4APA - chains B and D of the 4 polymer chains in the assembly; structure by X-ray diffraction, 2.04 A resolution.

Chain B (and D):
Molecule: Fumarate hydratase class II
Organism: Mycobacterium tuberculosis
Notes: EC 4.2.1.2; chain D of this document is another copy of the same molecule, construct and numbering; everything in this record applies to it too
Reference sequence: O53446 (FUMC_MYCTU); numbering as in UniProt (aligned over 2-474)
Chain sequence (474 residues; numbered 1 to 474; the number before each row is that of its first residue):
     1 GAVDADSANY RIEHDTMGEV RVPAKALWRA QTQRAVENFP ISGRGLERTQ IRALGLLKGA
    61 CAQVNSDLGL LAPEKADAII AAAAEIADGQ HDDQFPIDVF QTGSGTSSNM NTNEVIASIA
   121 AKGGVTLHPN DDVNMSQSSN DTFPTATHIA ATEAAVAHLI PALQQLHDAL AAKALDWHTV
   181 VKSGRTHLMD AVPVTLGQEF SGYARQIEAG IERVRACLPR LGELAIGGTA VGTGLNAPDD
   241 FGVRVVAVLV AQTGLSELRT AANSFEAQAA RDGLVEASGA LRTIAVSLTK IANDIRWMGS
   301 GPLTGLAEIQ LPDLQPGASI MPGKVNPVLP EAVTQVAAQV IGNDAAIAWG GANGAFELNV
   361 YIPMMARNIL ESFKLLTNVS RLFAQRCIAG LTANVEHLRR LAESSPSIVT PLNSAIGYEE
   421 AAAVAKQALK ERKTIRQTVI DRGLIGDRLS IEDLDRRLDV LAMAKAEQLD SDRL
Disordered / not traced: 1-8, 315-323, 467-474 (chain D: 1-8, 15-19, 315-324, 468-474)
Construct notes: expression tag (1); engineered mutation A318 (Ser in O53446)
Reported in the primary citation:
  - mutagenesis - S318A: abolished catalytic activity on fumarate
  - catalytic residues: H187 (citing earlier work)

How chain B and chain D interact:
Contacting residue pairs (58; chain B residue first):
  S183(B) with T304(D)
  R185(B) with T304(D), hydrogen bond (side chain-backbone)
  H187(B) with N326(D); P327(D); E331(D), salt bridge
  L188(B) with R296(D); W297(D), hydrophobic; S300(D); G301(D), hydrogen bond (backbone-backbone)
  M189(B) with G299(D); S300(D); G301(D); V325(D); N326(D)
  D190(B) with G301(D), hydrogen bond (backbone-backbone); P302(D); L303(D), hydrogen bond (side chain-backbone); T304(D), hydrogen bond
  R296(B) with L188(D)
  W297(B) with L188(D), hydrophobic; W297(D)
  G299(B) with M189(D)
  S300(B) with L188(D); M189(D)
  G301(B) with L188(D), hydrogen bond (backbone-backbone); M189(D); D190(D), hydrogen bond (backbone-backbone)
  P302(B) with D190(D)
  L303(B) with D190(D), hydrogen bond (backbone-side chain); L401(D), hydrophobic; S404(D); S405(D); L429(D), hydrophobic
  T304(B) with S183(D); R185(D), hydrogen bond (backbone-side chain); D190(D), hydrogen bond; L306(D)
  G305(B) with L306(D)
  L306(B) with T304(D)
  K324(B) with T186(D), hydrogen bond; H187(D); M189(D); D190(D)
  V325(B) with M189(D)
  N326(B) with H187(D); M189(D)
  P327(B) with H187(D)
  E331(B) with H187(D), salt bridge
  A348(B) with W349(D)
  W349(B) with A348(D); W349(D), hydrophobic; A352(D), hydrophobic
  A352(B) with W349(D), hydrophobic
  N353(B) with N353(D)
  L401(B) with L303(D), hydrophobic
  S404(B) with L303(D)
  S405(B) with L303(D)
  L429(B) with L303(D), hydrophobic
Interface residues without a listed pair, chain B (31 interface residues in all): T186, P406
Interface residues without a listed pair, chain D (30 interface residues in all): G305, P406

Summary:
31 residues of chain B face 30 of chain D across their interface, with 11 hydrogen bonds and 2 salt bridges.
Polar pairs include H187(B)-E331(D), R185(B)-T304(D) and D190(B)-L303(D). The paper reports the catalytic
residue H187(B); S318A of chain B abolishes catalytic activity on fumarate.
Both chains are Fumarate hydratase class II (Mycobacterium tuberculosis). Entry 4APA (Crystal structure of
Mycobacterium tuberculosis fumarase (Rv1098c) S318A in apo form) was determined by X-ray diffraction,
deposited together with 4ADL, 4ADM and 4APB.
